Entry 3PIJ (X-ray diffraction, 1.80 A resolution); this record covers chains A and B.

== Chain A (and B) ==
Molecule: Beta-fructofuranosidase
Organism: Bifidobacterium longum
Notes: EC 3.2.1.26; fragment: fructofuranosidase; chain B of this document is another copy of the same molecule, construct and numbering; everything in this record applies to it too
UniProt: A2TLS9 (A2TLS9_BIFLO); residue numbers follow UniProt; this construct covers 1-518
Amino-acid sequence (526 residues; each row starts with the number of its first residue):
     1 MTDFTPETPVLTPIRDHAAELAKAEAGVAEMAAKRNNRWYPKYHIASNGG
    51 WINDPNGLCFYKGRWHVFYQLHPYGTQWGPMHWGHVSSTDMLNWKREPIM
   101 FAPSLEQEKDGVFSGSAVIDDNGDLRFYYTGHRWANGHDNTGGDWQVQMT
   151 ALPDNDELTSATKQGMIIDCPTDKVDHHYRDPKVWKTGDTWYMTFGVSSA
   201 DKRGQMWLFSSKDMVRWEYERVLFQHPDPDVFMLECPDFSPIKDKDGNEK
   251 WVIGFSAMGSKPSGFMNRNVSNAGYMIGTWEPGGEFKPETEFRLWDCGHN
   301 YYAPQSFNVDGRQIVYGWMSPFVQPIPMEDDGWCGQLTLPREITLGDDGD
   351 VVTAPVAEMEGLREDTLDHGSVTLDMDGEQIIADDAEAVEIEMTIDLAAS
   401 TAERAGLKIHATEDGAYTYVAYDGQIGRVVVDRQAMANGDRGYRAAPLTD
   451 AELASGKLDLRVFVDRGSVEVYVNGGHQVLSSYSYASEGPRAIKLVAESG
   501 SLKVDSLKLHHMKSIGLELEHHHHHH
Not modelled in the structure: 524-526 (chain B: fully traced)
Differences from the reference sequence: engineered mutation Ser-240 (Phe in A2TLS9); expression tag (519-526)
Residues lining bound ligands: beta-D-fructofuranose (FRU): Asn-53, Asp-54, Gln-70, Trp-78, Met-81, Phe-113, Ser-114, Arg-180, Asp-181, Glu-235, Cys-236, Tyr-302, Ala-303, Trp-318

== Interface between chain A and chain B ==
Residue-residue contacts (69; chain A residue first):
  Gly-264(A) / Gln-425(B)
  Phe-265(A) / Gln-425(B)
  Phe-265(A) / Ile-426(B)  hydrophobic
  Arg-268(A) / Gln-425(B)
  Gln-324(A) / Met-376(B)
  Gln-324(A) / Asp-377(B)
  Met-376(A) / Gln-324(B)
  Met-376(A) / Pro-325(B)
  Asp-377(A) / Asp-440(B)
  Asp-377(A) / Arg-441(B)  salt bridge
  Gly-378(A) / Arg-441(B)  hydrogen bond (backbone-side chain)
  Glu-379(A) / Arg-441(B)  salt bridge
  Glu-403(A) / Arg-444(B)  salt bridge
  Arg-404(A) / Asp-432(B)  salt bridge
  Arg-404(A) / Gln-434(B)  hydrogen bond
  Arg-404(A) / Gly-442(B)
  Arg-404(A) / Tyr-443(B)
  Lys-408(A) / Gln-434(B)  hydrogen bond (side chain-backbone)
  Lys-408(A) / Arg-441(B)
  Asp-414(A) / Asp-414(B)
  Asp-414(A) / Gly-415(B)
  Gly-415(A) / Asp-414(B)
  Tyr-417(A) / Gln-434(B)  hydrogen bond
  Tyr-417(A) / Ala-435(B)
  Tyr-419(A) / Gln-434(B)
  Asp-423(A) / Tyr-443(B)  hydrogen bond
  Gln-425(A) / Gly-264(B)
  Gln-425(A) / Phe-265(B)
  Gln-425(A) / Arg-268(B)
  Gln-425(A) / Tyr-443(B)  hydrogen bond (side chain-backbone)
  Ile-426(A) / Phe-265(B)  hydrophobic
  Ile-426(A) / Tyr-443(B)
  Asp-432(A) / Arg-404(B)  salt bridge
  Asp-432(A) / Gln-434(B)
  Gln-434(A) / Arg-404(B)  hydrogen bond
  Gln-434(A) / Lys-408(B)  hydrogen bond (backbone-side chain)
  Gln-434(A) / Tyr-417(B)  hydrogen bond
  Gln-434(A) / Tyr-419(B)
  Gln-434(A) / Asp-432(B)
  Gln-434(A) / Gln-434(B)
  Gln-434(A) / Glu-498(B)
  Ala-435(A) / Tyr-417(B)
  Asp-440(A) / Asp-377(B)
  Asp-440(A) / Ser-499(B)  hydrogen bond
  Arg-441(A) / Asp-377(B)  salt bridge
  Arg-441(A) / Gly-378(B)  hydrogen bond (side chain-backbone)
  Arg-441(A) / Glu-379(B)  salt bridge
  Arg-441(A) / Lys-408(B)
  Arg-441(A) / Val-496(B)
  Arg-441(A) / Ala-497(B)  hydrogen bond (side chain-backbone)
  Arg-441(A) / Glu-498(B)
  Arg-441(A) / Ser-499(B)  hydrogen bond (backbone-side chain)
  Gly-442(A) / Arg-404(B)
  Gly-442(A) / Glu-498(B)  hydrogen bond (backbone-side chain)
  Gly-442(A) / Ser-499(B)
  Tyr-443(A) / Arg-404(B)
  Tyr-443(A) / Asp-423(B)  hydrogen bond
  Tyr-443(A) / Gln-425(B)  hydrogen bond (backbone-side chain)
  Tyr-443(A) / Ile-426(B)
  Arg-444(A) / Glu-403(B)  salt bridge
  Arg-444(A) / Gln-425(B)
  Val-496(A) / Arg-441(B)
  Ala-497(A) / Arg-441(B)  hydrogen bond (backbone-side chain)
  Glu-498(A) / Gln-434(B)
  Glu-498(A) / Arg-441(B)
  Glu-498(A) / Gly-442(B)  hydrogen bond (side chain-backbone)
  Ser-499(A) / Asp-440(B)  hydrogen bond
  Ser-499(A) / Arg-441(B)  hydrogen bond (side chain-backbone)
  Ser-499(A) / Gly-442(B)
Interface residues without a listed pair, chain A (34 interface residues in all): Val-323, Pro-325, Gly-424, Gly-439
Interface residues without a listed pair, chain B (34 interface residues in all): Val-323, Gly-424, Gly-439

== Overview ==
Chain A and chain B each contribute 34 residues to their interface; the contacts include 20 hydrogen bonds and
8 salt bridges. Polar contacts include Asp-377(A)/Arg-441(B), Glu-379(A)/Arg-441(B) and Glu-403(A)/Arg-444(B).
Bound to chain A: beta-D-fructofuranose.
Both chains are Beta-fructofuranosidase (Bifidobacterium longum). Entry 3PIJ (beta-fructofuranosidase from
Bifidobacterium longum - complex with fructose) was determined by X-ray diffraction.
